Entry 5GAM (electron microscopy, 3.70 A resolution); this record covers chains f and j of the 12 polymer chains in the assembly.

== Chain f ==
Protein: Small nuclear ribonucleoprotein F
From: Saccharomyces cerevisiae
Reference sequence: P54999 (RUXF_YEAST); numbering as in UniProt (aligned over 1-86)
Chain sequence (86 residues; each row starts with the number of its first residue):
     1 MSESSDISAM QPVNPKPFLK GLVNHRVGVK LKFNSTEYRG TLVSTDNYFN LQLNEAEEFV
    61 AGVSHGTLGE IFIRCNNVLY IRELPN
Disordered / not traced: 1-11, 84-86

== Chain j ==
Protein: Small nuclear ribonucleoprotein Sm D2
From: Saccharomyces cerevisiae
Reference sequence: Q06217 (SMD2_YEAST); numbering as in UniProt (aligned over 1-110)
Chain sequence (110 residues; each row starts with the number of its first residue):
     1 MSSQIIDRPK HELSRAELEE LEEFEFKHGP MSLINDAMVT RTPVIISLRN NHKIIARVKA
    61 FDRHCNMVLE NVKELWTEKK GKNVINRERF ISKLFLRGDS VIVVLKTPVE
Disordered / not traced: 1-14, 109-110

== Interface between chain f and chain j ==
Pairs across the interface (35; chain f residue first):
  F33(f) - R49(j)
  N34(f) - N51(j)
  S44(f) - G29(j)  hydrogen bond (side chain-backbone)
  S44(f) - P30(j)
  T45(f) - P30(j)
  D46(f) - P30(j)
  Y48(f) - R63(j)
  N50(f) - P30(j)
  L51(f) - P30(j)
  Q52(f) - G29(j)
  Q52(f) - P30(j)
  Q52(f) - S32(j)  hydrogen bond
  Q52(f) - L33(j)  hydrogen bond (side chain-backbone)
  L68(f) - L105(j)  hydrophobic
  E70(f) - L33(j)
  E70(f) - L105(j)
  E70(f) - K106(j)  hydrogen bond (backbone-backbone)
  I71(f) - L33(j)
  I71(f) - V103(j)  hydrophobic
  I71(f) - V104(j)
  I71(f) - L105(j)  hydrophobic
  F72(f) - P30(j)
  F72(f) - M31(j)  hydrophobic
  F72(f) - C65(j)  hydrophobic
  F72(f) - V103(j)
  F72(f) - V104(j)  hydrogen bond (backbone-backbone)
  I73(f) - I102(j)
  I73(f) - V103(j)  hydrophobic
  R74(f) - H64(j)  hydrogen bond (side chain-backbone)
  R74(f) - C65(j)  hydrogen bond
  R74(f) - G98(j)  hydrogen bond (side chain-backbone)
  R74(f) - V101(j)
  R74(f) - I102(j)  hydrogen bond (backbone-backbone)
  N77(f) - V101(j)  hydrogen bond (side chain-backbone)
  N77(f) - I102(j)
Other interface residues (no listed pair), chain f (19 interface residues in all): L31, Y38, N76
Other interface residues (no listed pair), chain j (20 interface residues in all): H28, I34, D99

== Overview ==
The interface between chain f and chain j involves 19 residues on one side and 20 on the other; the contacts
include 10 hydrogen bonds. Among the polar pairs are S44(f)-G29(j), Q52(f)-S32(j) and Q52(f)-L33(j).
Chain f is Small nuclear ribonucleoprotein F and chain j is Small nuclear ribonucleoprotein Sm D2, both from
Saccharomyces cerevisiae; the structure, Foot region of the yeast spliceosomal U4/U6.U5 tri-snRNP, was
determined by electron microscopy, deposited together with 5GAN, 5GAO and 5GAP.
